PDB entry 2AN9 | X-ray diffraction, 2.35 A resolution | chains A and B

Chain A (and B):
Protein: Guanylate kinase
From: Escherichia coli
Notes: EC 2.7.4.8; chain B of this document is another copy of the same molecule, construct and numbering; everything in this record applies to it too
UniProt: P60546 (KGUA_ECOLI); residue numbers follow UniProt; this construct covers 1-207
Amino-acid sequence (207 residues; row label = number of the first residue in the row):
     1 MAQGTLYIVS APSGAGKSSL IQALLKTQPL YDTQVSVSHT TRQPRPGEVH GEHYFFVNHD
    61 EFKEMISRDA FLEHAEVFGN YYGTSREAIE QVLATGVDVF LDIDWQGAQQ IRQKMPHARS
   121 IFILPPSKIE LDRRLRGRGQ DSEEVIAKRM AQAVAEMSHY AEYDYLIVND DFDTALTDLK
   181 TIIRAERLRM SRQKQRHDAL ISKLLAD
Unresolved in the structure: 1, 207
UniProt features mapped onto this chain:
  - binding site (ATP): Ala11 to Ser18

How chain A and chain B interact:
Pairs across the interface (70):
  Arg119(A) - Arg189(B)
  Leu124(A) - Leu204(B)  hydrophobic
  Pro125(A) - Leu200(B)
  Pro125(A) - Leu204(B)
  Pro126(A) - Leu200(B)
  Ser127(A) - Leu200(B)
  Ser127(A) - Leu204(B)
  Lys128(A) - Leu204(B)
  Lys128(A) - Ala206(B)
  Met157(A) - Leu204(B)
  Met157(A) - Leu205(B)  hydrophobic
  Ser158(A) - Leu205(B)
  Tyr160(A) - Met190(B)
  Tyr160(A) - Lys194(B)
  Tyr160(A) - Ile201(B)
  Ala161(A) - Lys194(B)  hydrogen bond (backbone-side chain)
  Tyr163(A) - Met190(B)
  Asp164(A) - Arg189(B)
  Asp164(A) - Met190(B)  hydrogen bond (backbone-backbone)
  Tyr165(A) - Ala185(B)
  Tyr165(A) - Leu188(B)
  Tyr165(A) - Met190(B)
  Leu166(A) - Leu188(B)  hydrogen bond (backbone-backbone)
  Leu166(A) - Met190(B)  hydrophobic
  Leu166(A) - Gln193(B)  hydrogen bond (backbone-side chain)
  Val168(A) - His197(B)
  Thr174(A) - Arg184(B)  hydrogen bond (backbone-side chain)
  Thr177(A) - Arg184(B)
  Asp178(A) - Arg184(B)  salt bridge
  Asp178(A) - Leu188(B)
  Thr181(A) - Thr181(B)
  Thr181(A) - Arg184(B)
  Thr181(A) - Ala185(B)
  Ile182(A) - Leu188(B)  hydrophobic
  Arg184(A) - Thr174(B)
  Arg184(A) - Thr177(B)
  Arg184(A) - Asp178(B)  salt bridge
  Arg184(A) - Thr181(B)
  Ala185(A) - Tyr165(B)
  Ala185(A) - Thr181(B)
  Ala185(A) - Ala185(B)  hydrophobic
  Leu188(A) - Tyr165(B)
  Leu188(A) - Leu166(B)  hydrogen bond (backbone-backbone)
  Leu188(A) - Asp178(B)
  Arg189(A) - Arg119(B)
  Arg189(A) - Asp164(B)
  Arg189(A) - Tyr165(B)  hydrogen bond
  Arg189(A) - Arg189(B)
  Met190(A) - Tyr160(B)  hydrophobic
  Met190(A) - Tyr163(B)
  Met190(A) - Asp164(B)  hydrogen bond (backbone-backbone)
  Met190(A) - Leu166(B)  hydrophobic
  Gln193(A) - Leu166(B)  hydrogen bond (side chain-backbone)
  Lys194(A) - Tyr160(B)
  Lys194(A) - Ala161(B)
  His197(A) - Val168(B)
  Leu200(A) - Pro125(B)
  Leu200(A) - Pro126(B)
  Leu200(A) - Ser127(B)
  Leu200(A) - Val168(B)  hydrophobic
  Ile201(A) - Leu124(B)  hydrophobic
  Ile201(A) - Tyr160(B)
  Leu204(A) - Leu124(B)  hydrophobic
  Leu204(A) - Pro125(B)
  Leu204(A) - Ser127(B)
  Leu204(A) - Lys128(B)
  Leu204(A) - Met157(B)
  Leu205(A) - Met157(B)
  Leu205(A) - Ser158(B)
  Leu205(A) - Tyr160(B)  hydrophobic
Other interface residues (no listed pair), chain A (34 interface residues in all): Val154, Lys203
Other interface residues (no listed pair), chain B (35 interface residues in all): Val154, Ile182, Lys203

Overview:
34 residues of chain A and 35 residues of chain B are in contact; the contacts include 9 hydrogen bonds and 2
salt bridges. Among the polar pairs are Asp178(A)-Arg184(B), Ala161(A)-Lys194(B) and Leu166(A)-Gln193(B).
UniProt lists 8 ATP-binding residues on chain A.
Both chains are Guanylate kinase (Escherichia coli). Entry 2AN9 (Crystal Structure Of Oligomeric E.coli
Guanylate Kinase In Complex With GDP) was determined by X-ray diffraction together with 2ANB and 2ANC from the
same study.
